Entry 5BX2 (X-ray diffraction, 1.61 A resolution); this record covers chain A.

== Chain A ==
Name: beta-glucosidase
From: Thermoanaerobacterium xylanolyticum LX-11
Notes: EC 3.2.1.21
UniProt: F6BL85 (F6BL85_THEXL); residues 19-806 here = UniProt positions 19-806
Sequence (799 residues; each row starts with the number of its first residue; note: 18 numbers in that range are skipped by the numbering (no residue carries them; nothing is unmodelled there); numbers below 1 keep their minus sign (Ala-2 is residue -2)):
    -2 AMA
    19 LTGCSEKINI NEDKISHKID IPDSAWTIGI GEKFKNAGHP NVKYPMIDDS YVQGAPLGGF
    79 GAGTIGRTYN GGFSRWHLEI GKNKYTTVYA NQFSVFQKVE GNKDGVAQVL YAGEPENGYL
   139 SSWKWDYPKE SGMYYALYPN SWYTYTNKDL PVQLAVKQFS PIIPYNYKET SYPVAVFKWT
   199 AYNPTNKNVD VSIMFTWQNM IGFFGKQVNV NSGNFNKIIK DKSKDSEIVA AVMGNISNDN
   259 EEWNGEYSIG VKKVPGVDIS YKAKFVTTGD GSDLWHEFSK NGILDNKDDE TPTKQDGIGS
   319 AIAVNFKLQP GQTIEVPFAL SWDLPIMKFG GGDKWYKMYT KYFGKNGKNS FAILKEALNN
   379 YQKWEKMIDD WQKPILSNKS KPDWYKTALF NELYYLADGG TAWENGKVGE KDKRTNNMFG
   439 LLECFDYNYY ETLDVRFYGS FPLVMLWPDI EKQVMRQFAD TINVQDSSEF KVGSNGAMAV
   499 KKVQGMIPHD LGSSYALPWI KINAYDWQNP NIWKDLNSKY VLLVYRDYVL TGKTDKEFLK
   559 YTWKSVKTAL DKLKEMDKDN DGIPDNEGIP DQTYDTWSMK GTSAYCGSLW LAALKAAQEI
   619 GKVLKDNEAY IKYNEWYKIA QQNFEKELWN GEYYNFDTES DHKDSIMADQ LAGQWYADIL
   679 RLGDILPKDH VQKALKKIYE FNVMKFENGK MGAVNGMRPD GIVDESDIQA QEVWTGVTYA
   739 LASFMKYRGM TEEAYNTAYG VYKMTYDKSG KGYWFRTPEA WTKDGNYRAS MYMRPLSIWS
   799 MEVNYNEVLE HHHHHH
Disordered / not traced: -2 to 0, 19-30, 429-430, 802-814
Differences from the reference sequence: expression tag (-2 to 0, 807-814)
Covalent attachments: 2-deoxy-2-fluoro-alpha-D-glucopyranose (G2F) linked to Glu441
Ion coordination: Ca2+: Asp575, Asp577, Asp579, Ile581, Asp583 (together with glycerol)
Small-molecule neighbours: 2-deoxy-2-fluoro-alpha-D-glucopyranose (G2F): Tyr445, Tyr447, Thr450, Asp452, Val453, His507, Tyr523, Trp531, Thr591, Asp593, Gln727, Trp732, Glu777, Arg786, Tyr790, Arg792
What the authors report for this chain:
  - binding site for 2-deoxy-2-fluoro-alpha-D-glucopyranose: Glu441, Asp452, His507, Thr591, Glu777, Arg786, Arg792
  - contacts within the chain: His507-Asp508 (hydrogen bond), Glu777-Arg786
  - catalytic residues: Glu441, Asp593
  - mutagenesis - E441A, D508H (5800-fold), D508N (>240-fold), R544W, D593A, R786H (20-fold): decreased catalytic activity
  - mutagenesis - D508H: decreased stability
  - mutagenesis - R544W: unchanged stability

== Summary ==
Covalently linked 2-deoxy-2-fluoro-alpha-D-glucopyranose: at Glu441. Asp575, Asp577, Asp579, Ile581 and Asp583
coordinate Ca2+. The paper reports catalytic residues Glu441 and Asp593; E441A, D508H and D508N, among others,
reduce catalytic activity; 6 substitutions were tested in all.
Chain A is beta-glucosidase (Thermoanaerobacterium xylanolyticum LX-11); the structure, Crystal structure of
Thermoanaerobacterium xylanolyticum GH116 beta-glucosidase with 2-deoxy-2-fluoroglucoside, was determined by
X-ray diffraction, deposited together with 5BVU, 5BX3, 5BX4, 5BX5 and 5FJS.
